3SKM - chains A and C of the 3 polymer chains in the assembly; structure by X-ray diffraction, 1.80 A resolution.

# Chain A
Name: HLA class I histocompatibility antigen, B-8 alpha chain
Source organism: Homo sapiens
Notes: fragment: Extracellular domain residues 25-301
UniProtKB: P30460 (1B08_HUMAN); residues 1-276 here correspond to UniProt positions 25-300 (UniProt number = residue number + 24)
Chain sequence (276 residues; row label = number of the first residue in the row):
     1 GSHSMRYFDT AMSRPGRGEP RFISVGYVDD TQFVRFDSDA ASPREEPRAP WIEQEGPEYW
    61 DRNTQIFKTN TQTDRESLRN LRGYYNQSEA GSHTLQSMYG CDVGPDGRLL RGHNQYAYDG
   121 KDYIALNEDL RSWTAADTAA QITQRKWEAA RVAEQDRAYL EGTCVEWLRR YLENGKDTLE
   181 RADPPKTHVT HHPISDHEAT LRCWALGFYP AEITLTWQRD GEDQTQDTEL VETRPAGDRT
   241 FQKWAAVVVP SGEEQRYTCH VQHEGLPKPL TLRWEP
Disordered / not traced: 42-47
Disulfide bonds: Cys101-Cys164, Cys203-Cys259

# Chain C
Name: Epstein-Barr nuclear antigen 3
Notes: fragment: sequence database residues 325-333
UniProtKB: Q3KST2 (EBNA3_EBVG); residues 1-9 here correspond to UniProt positions 325-333 (UniProt number = residue number + 324)
Chain sequence (9 residues; each row starts with the number of its first residue):
     1 FLRGRAYVL
Differences from the reference sequence: engineered mutation Val8 (Gly332 in Q3KST2)

# How chain A and chain C interact
Residue-residue contacts (53):
  Met5(A) - Phe1(C)
  Tyr7(A) - Phe1(C)  hydrogen bond (side chain-backbone)
  Tyr7(A) - Leu2(C)  hydrophobic
  Asp9(A) - Arg5(C)  salt bridge
  Phe22(A) - Arg5(C)
  Ser24(A) - Leu2(C)
  Phe36(A) - Leu2(C)  hydrophobic
  Tyr59(A) - Phe1(C)  hydrophobic
  Arg62(A) - Phe1(C)
  Asn63(A) - Phe1(C)
  Asn63(A) - Leu2(C)  hydrogen bond (side chain-backbone)
  Ile66(A) - Phe1(C)  hydrophobic
  Ile66(A) - Leu2(C)  hydrophobic
  Ile66(A) - Arg3(C)
  Ile66(A) - Gly4(C)
  Phe67(A) - Leu2(C)
  Asn70(A) - Arg3(C)  hydrogen bond (side chain-backbone)
  Asn70(A) - Gly4(C)
  Asn70(A) - Arg5(C)  hydrogen bond (side chain-backbone)
  Thr73(A) - Arg5(C)
  Thr73(A) - Val8(C)
  Asp74(A) - Arg5(C)  salt bridge
  Glu76(A) - Val8(C)
  Ser77(A) - Val8(C)
  Ser77(A) - Leu9(C)  hydrogen bond (side chain-backbone)
  Asn80(A) - Val8(C)
  Asn80(A) - Leu9(C)  hydrogen bond (side chain-backbone)
  Tyr84(A) - Leu9(C)  hydrogen bond (side chain-backbone)
  Leu95(A) - Leu9(C)  hydrophobic
  Tyr99(A) - Leu2(C)
  Tyr99(A) - Arg3(C)  hydrogen bond (side chain-backbone)
  Asn114(A) - Arg3(C)
  Tyr116(A) - Arg3(C)  hydrogen bond
  Tyr116(A) - Arg5(C)  hydrogen bond
  Tyr123(A) - Leu9(C)  hydrophobic
  Thr143(A) - Leu9(C)  hydrogen bond (side chain-backbone)
  Lys146(A) - Tyr7(C)
  Lys146(A) - Val8(C)
  Lys146(A) - Leu9(C)  hydrogen bond (side chain-backbone)
  Trp147(A) - Arg5(C)
  Trp147(A) - Tyr7(C)  hydrogen bond (side chain-backbone)
  Trp147(A) - Val8(C)  hydrogen bond (side chain-backbone)
  Trp147(A) - Leu9(C)  hydrophobic
  Ala150(A) - Tyr7(C)  hydrophobic
  Val152(A) - Ala6(C)  hydrophobic
  Val152(A) - Tyr7(C)  hydrophobic
  Gln155(A) - Ala6(C)
  Asp156(A) - Arg3(C)  salt bridge
  Tyr159(A) - Phe1(C)  hydrogen bond (side chain-backbone)
  Tyr159(A) - Leu2(C)
  Tyr159(A) - Arg3(C)
  Trp167(A) - Phe1(C)
  Tyr171(A) - Phe1(C)  hydrogen bond (side chain-backbone)
Other interface residues (no listed pair), chain A (37 interface residues in all): Phe33, Leu81, Ser97, Thr163

# Summary
The interface between chain A and chain C involves 37 residues on one side and 9 on the other; the contacts
include 16 hydrogen bonds and 3 salt bridges. Polar pairs include Asp9(A)-Arg5(C), Asp74(A)-Arg5(C) and
Asp156(A)-Arg3(C).
Chain A is HLA class I histocompatibility antigen, B-8 alpha chain (Homo sapiens) and chain C is Epstein-Barr
nuclear antigen 3; the structure, Crystal structure of the HLA-B8FLRGRAYVL, mutant G8V of the FLR peptide, was
determined by X-ray diffraction together with 3SJV, 3SKN and 3SKO from the same study.
